Entry 6C8C (X-ray diffraction, 1.50 A resolution); this record covers chains A and B.

# Chain A (and B)
Protein: Chimeric protein of the Pol Kappa RIR helix and the Rev1 C-terminal domain
Organism: Mus musculus
Notes: EC 2.7.7.7, 2.7.7.-; chain B of this document is another copy of the same molecule, construct and numbering; everything in this record applies to it too
UniProt: chimeric construct of Q9QUG2, Q920Q2: residues 4-17 from Q9QUG2 (POLK_MOUSE) positions 564-577 (UniProt number = residue number + 560); residues 20-119 from Q920Q2 positions 1150-1249 (UniProt number = residue number + 1130)
Amino-acid sequence (119 residues; numbered 1 to 119; the number before each row is that of its first residue):
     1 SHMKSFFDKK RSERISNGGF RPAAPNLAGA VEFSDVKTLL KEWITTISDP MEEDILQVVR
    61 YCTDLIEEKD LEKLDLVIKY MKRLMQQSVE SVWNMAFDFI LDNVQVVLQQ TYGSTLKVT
Sequence notes: expression tag (1-3); linker (18-19)
Residues lining bound ligands: JHRE06 (EQ7; 8-chloro-2-[(2,4-dichlorophenyl)amino]-3-(3-methylbutanoyl)-5-nitroquinolin-4(1H)-one): Leu71, Leu74, Asp75, Ile78, Leu101, Val104, Gln105, Leu108, Gln109, Leu116, Val118
What the authors report for this chain:
  - binding site for JHRE06: Ile66, Leu71, Leu74, Gln105, Leu108, Tyr112, Ser114, Leu116, Val118
  - conformationally variable residues (loop rearrangement): Thr119

# Chain A / chain B interface
Contacting residue pairs - 25 pairs, chain A then chain B:
  Lys69(A) - Glu72(B)
  Leu71(A) - Lys69(B)
  Glu72(A) - Lys69(B)  salt bridge
  Asp75(A) - Lys69(B)  salt bridge
  Tyr112(A) - Leu71(B)  hydrophobic
  Tyr112(A) - Glu72(B)  hydrogen bond
  Gly113(A) - Lys117(B)  hydrogen bond (backbone-side chain)
  Ser114(A) - Lys117(B)
  Ser114(A) - Thr119(B)
  Thr115(A) - Leu71(B)
  Thr115(A) - Asp75(B)
  Thr115(A) - Thr115(B)
  Thr115(A) - Leu116(B)
  Thr115(A) - Lys117(B)  hydrogen bond (backbone-backbone)
  Leu116(A) - Leu71(B)  hydrophobic
  Leu116(A) - Ser114(B)
  Leu116(A) - Thr115(B)
  Leu116(A) - Lys117(B)
  Lys117(A) - Ser114(B)
  Lys117(A) - Thr115(B)  hydrogen bond (backbone-backbone)
  Lys117(A) - Lys117(B)
  Val118(A) - Gly113(B)
  Val118(A) - Ser114(B)
  Thr119(A) - Gln109(B)  hydrogen bond
  Thr119(A) - Gly113(B)  hydrogen bond (backbone-backbone)
Other interface residues (no listed pair), chain B (13 interface residues in all): Glu67, Glu68

# In short
Chain A and chain B form an interface of 12 and 13 residues respectively; the contacts include 6 hydrogen
bonds and 2 salt bridges. Polar contacts include Glu72(A)-Lys69(B), Asp75(A)-Lys69(B) and Tyr112(A)-Glu72(B).
Ligands of chain A: JHRE06. From the paper: a binding site for JHRE06 at Ile66(A), Leu71(A) and Leu74(A) among
others; conformational variability at Thr119(A).
Chain A and chain B are both Chimeric protein of the Pol Kappa RIR helix and the Rev1 C-terminal domain (Mus
musculus); the structure, Chimeric Pol kappa RIR Rev1 C-terminal domain in complex with JHRE06, was determined
by X-ray diffraction together with 6C59 from the same study.
